PDB entry 3CCC | X-ray diffraction, 2.71 A resolution | chains A and B

Chain A (and B):
Molecule: Dipeptidyl peptidase 4
Source organism: Homo sapiens
Notes: EC 3.4.14.5; chain B of this document is another copy of the same molecule, construct and numbering; everything in this record applies to it too
Reference sequence: P27487 (DPP4_HUMAN); residue numbers follow UniProt; this construct covers 39-766
Amino-acid sequence (740 residues; numbered 27 to 766; the number before each row is that of its first residue):
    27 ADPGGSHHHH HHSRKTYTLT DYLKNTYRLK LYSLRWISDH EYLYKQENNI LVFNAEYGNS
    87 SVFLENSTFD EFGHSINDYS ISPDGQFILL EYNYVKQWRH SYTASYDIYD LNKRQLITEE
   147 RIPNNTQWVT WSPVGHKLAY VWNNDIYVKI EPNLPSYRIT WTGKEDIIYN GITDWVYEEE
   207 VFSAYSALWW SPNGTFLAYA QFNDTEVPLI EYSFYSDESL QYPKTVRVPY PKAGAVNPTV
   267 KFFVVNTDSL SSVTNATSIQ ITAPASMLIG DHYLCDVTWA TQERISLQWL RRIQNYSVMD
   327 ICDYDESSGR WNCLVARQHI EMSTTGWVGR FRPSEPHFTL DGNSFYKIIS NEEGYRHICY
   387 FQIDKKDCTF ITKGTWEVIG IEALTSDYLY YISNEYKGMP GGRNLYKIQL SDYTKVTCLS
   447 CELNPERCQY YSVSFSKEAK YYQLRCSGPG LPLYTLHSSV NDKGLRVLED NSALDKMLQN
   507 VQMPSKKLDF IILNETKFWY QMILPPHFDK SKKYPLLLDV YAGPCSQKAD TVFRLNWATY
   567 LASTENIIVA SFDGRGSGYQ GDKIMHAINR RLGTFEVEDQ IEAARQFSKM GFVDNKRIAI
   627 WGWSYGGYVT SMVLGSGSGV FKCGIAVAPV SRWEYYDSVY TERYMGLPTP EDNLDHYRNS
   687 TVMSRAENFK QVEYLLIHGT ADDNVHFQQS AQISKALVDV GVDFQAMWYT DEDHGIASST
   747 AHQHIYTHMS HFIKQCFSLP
Unresolved in the structure: 27-40, 73-74
Disulfide bonds: Cys328-Cys339, Cys385-Cys394, Cys444-Cys447, Cys454-Cys472, Cys649-Cys762
Glycans and other covalent adducts: N-acetylglucosamine (NAG) linked to Asn85, Asn150, Asn219, Asn229, Asn281
Sequence notes: expression tag (27-38)
Ligand contacts: 7AC (7-(aminomethyl)-6-(2-chlorophenyl)-1-methyl-1H-benzimidazole-5-carbonitrile): Arg125, Glu205, Glu206, Tyr547, Trp629, Ser630, Tyr631, Val656, Trp659, Tyr662, Tyr666, Asn710, Val711, His740
Swiss-Prot annotation at these positions:
  - active site (Charge relay system): Ser630, Asp708, His740
  - glycosylation (N-linked (GlcNAc...) asparagine): Asn85, Asn92, Asn150, Asn219, Asn229, Asn281, Asn321, Asn520, Asn685
  - mutagenesis: Asn85 (N85A: Does not inhibit dipeptidyl peptidase activity, interaction with ADA and homodimer formation), Asn92 (N92A: Does not inhibit dipeptidyl peptidase activity, interaction with ADA and homodimer formation), Asn150 (N150A: Does not inhibit dipeptidyl peptidase activity, interaction with ADA and homodimer formation), Glu205 (E205K: Inhibits dipeptidyl peptidase activity), Glu206 (E206L: Inhibits dipeptidyl peptidase activity), Asn219 (N219A: Does not inhibit dipeptidyl peptidase activity, interaction with ADA and homodimer formation), Asn229 (N229A: Does not inhibit dipeptidyl peptidase activity, interaction with ADA and homodimer formation), Asn281 (N281A: Does not inhibit dipeptidyl peptidase activity, interaction with ADA and homodimer formation), Asn321 (N321A: Does not inhibit dipeptidyl peptidase activity, interaction with ADA and homodimer formation), Asn520 (N520A: Does not inhibit dipeptidyl peptidase activity, interaction with ADA and homodimer formation), Asn685 (N685A: Does not inhibit dipeptidyl peptidase activity, interaction with ADA and homodimer formation), His750 (H750A: Inhibits weakly homodimerization and dipeptidyl peptidase activity ...)

Chain A / chain B interface:
Residue-residue contacts (108; chain A residue first):
  Pro234(A) with Tyr248(B)
  Leu235(A) with Tyr248(B)
  Ile236(A) with Pro249(B)
  Glu237(A) with Ser239(B), hydrogen bond (backbone-side chain); Thr251(B), hydrogen bond; Arg253(B), salt bridge
  Tyr238(A) with Ser239(B)
  Ser239(A) with Glu237(B); Tyr238(B)
  Tyr241(A) with Phe713(B); Gln714(B); Ala717(B), hydrophobic; Gln718(B), hydrogen bond (backbone-side chain)
  Ser242(A) with Gln718(B), hydrogen bond (backbone-side chain); Lys721(B), hydrogen bond (backbone-side chain)
  Asp243(A) with Gln718(B)
  Glu244(A) with Arg658(B), salt bridge; Tyr661(B), hydrogen bond (backbone-side chain); Thr687(B); Met689(B); Gln718(B); Lys721(B)
  Leu246(A) with Tyr661(B); Gln714(B)
  Gln247(A) with Lys258(B); Ala259(B), hydrogen bond (side chain-backbone); Glu660(B), hydrogen bond (side chain-backbone); Tyr661(B); Gln714(B), hydrogen bond (backbone-side chain)
  Tyr248(A) with Pro234(B); Leu235(B); Tyr256(B), hydrogen bond (side chain-backbone); Pro257(B); Lys258(B), hydrogen bond (side chain-backbone); Ala261(B)
  Pro249(A) with Ile236(B); Gln714(B)
  Thr251(A) with Glu237(B), hydrogen bond
  Tyr256(A) with Tyr248(B), hydrogen bond (backbone-side chain)
  Pro257(A) with Tyr248(B)
  Lys258(A) with Gln247(B); Tyr248(B), hydrogen bond (backbone-side chain)
  Ala259(A) with Gln247(B), hydrogen bond (backbone-side chain)
  Ala261(A) with Tyr248(B)
  Arg658(A) with Glu244(B), salt bridge; Ser245(B)
  Glu660(A) with Gln247(B), hydrogen bond (backbone-side chain)
  Tyr661(A) with Glu244(B), hydrogen bond (side chain-backbone); Leu246(B)
  Thr687(A) with Glu244(B)
  Met689(A) with Glu244(B)
  Leu702(A) with Trp734(B)
  Phe713(A) with Tyr241(B); Trp734(B), hydrophobic
  Gln714(A) with Tyr241(B); Leu246(B), hydrogen bond (side chain-backbone); Gln247(B), hydrogen bond (side chain-backbone); Pro249(B)
  Ser716(A) with Trp734(B)
  Ala717(A) with Tyr241(B), hydrophobic; Trp734(B); Thr736(B), hydrogen bond (backbone-side chain)
  Gln718(A) with Tyr241(B), hydrogen bond (side chain-backbone); Ser242(B), hydrogen bond (side chain-backbone); Asp243(B), hydrogen bond (side chain-backbone); Glu244(B)
  Ser720(A) with Trp734(B), hydrogen bond; Thr736(B), hydrogen bond
  Lys721(A) with Ser242(B), hydrogen bond (side chain-backbone); Thr736(B)
  Val724(A) with Tyr735(B), hydrophobic; Thr746(B); Ala747(B); His750(B)
  Asp725(A) with Thr746(B), hydrogen bond
  Val728(A) with His750(B), hydrogen bond (backbone-side chain)
  Asp729(A) with His750(B), salt bridge; His754(B), salt bridge; His757(B), salt bridge
  Phe730(A) with Met733(B); His750(B); His754(B)
  Gln731(A) with Gln731(B); His754(B)
  Ala732(A) with Ala732(B); Met733(B), hydrophobic
  Met733(A) with Phe730(B); Ala732(B), hydrophobic; Trp734(B)
  Trp734(A) with Phe713(B); Ser716(B); Ser720(B), hydrogen bond; Ala732(B), hydrophobic; Met733(B); Trp734(B), hydrophobic
  Thr736(A) with Ala717(B), hydrogen bond (side chain-backbone); Ser720(B), hydrogen bond; Lys721(B)
  Thr746(A) with Val724(B); Asp725(B), hydrogen bond
  Ala747(A) with Val724(B), hydrophobic
  His750(A) with Val724(B); Val728(B), hydrogen bond (side chain-backbone); Asp729(B); Phe730(B)
  His754(A) with Asp729(B), salt bridge; Phe730(B), hydrogen bond (side chain-backbone)
  His757(A) with Asp729(B), salt bridge
Other interface residues (no listed pair), chain A (52 interface residues in all): Ser245, Tyr735, Asp737, Gln761
Other interface residues (no listed pair), chain B (55 interface residues in all): Leu702, Leu723, Asp737, Thr753, Gln761

Overview:
The interface between chain A and chain B involves 52 residues on one side and 55 on the other, with 34
hydrogen bonds and 8 salt bridges. Polar pairs include Glu237(A)-Arg253(B), Glu244(A)-Arg658(B) and
Asp729(A)-His750(B). Chain A binds compound 7AC.
Both chains are Dipeptidyl peptidase 4 (Homo sapiens). Entry 3CCC (Crystal Structure of Human DPP4 in complex
with a benzimidazole derivative) was determined by X-ray diffraction, deposited together with 3CCB.
